9QWO - chains A and C of the 8 polymer chains in the assembly; structure by X-ray diffraction, 2.54 A resolution.

== Chain A (and C) ==
Protein: Isoform 1 of Vinculin
From: Homo sapiens
Notes: chain C of this document is another copy of the same molecule, construct and numbering; everything in this record applies to it too
UniProt: P18206 (VINC_HUMAN), isoform P18206-2; residue numbers follow UniProt; this construct covers 891-1066
Chain sequence (181 residues; row label = number of the first residue in the row):
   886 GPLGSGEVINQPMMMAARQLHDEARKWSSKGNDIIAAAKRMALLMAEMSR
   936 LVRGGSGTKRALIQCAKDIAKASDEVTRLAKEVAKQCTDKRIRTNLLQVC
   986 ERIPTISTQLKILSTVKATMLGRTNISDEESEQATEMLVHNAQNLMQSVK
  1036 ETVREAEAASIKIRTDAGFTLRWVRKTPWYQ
Unresolved in the structure: 886-891
Differences from the reference sequence: expression tag (886-890)

== Interface between chain A and chain C ==
Pairs across the interface (11):
  Arg903(A) with Trp1064(C)
  His906(A) with Trp1064(C)
  Leu928(A) with Trp1064(C)
  Glu932(A) with Gln1066(C)
  Arg935(A) with Tyr1065(C), hydrogen bond (side chain-backbone); Gln1066(C)
  Trp1064(A) with Ala902(C); Arg903(C); His906(C); Leu928(C)
  Tyr1065(A) with Arg935(C), hydrogen bond (backbone-side chain)
Interface residues without a listed pair, chain A (12 interface residues in all): Ala902, Ala927, Ala931, Pro1063, Gln1066
Interface residues without a listed pair, chain C (12 interface residues in all): Ala927, Ala931, Glu932, Pro1063

== Summary ==
Chain A and chain C each contribute 12 residues to their interface; the contacts include 2 hydrogen bonds. The
hydrogen-bonded pair is Arg935(A)-Tyr1065(C).
Chain A and chain C are both Isoform 1 of Vinculin (Homo sapiens); the structure, Vinculin tail bound to
paxillin LD2, was determined by X-ray diffraction.
